9HFL - chains C and P of the 7 polymer chains in the assembly; structure by electron microscopy, 2.62 A resolution.

== Chain C ==
Name: Nuclear cap-binding protein subunit 1
Source organism: Homo sapiens
UniProtKB: Q09161 (NCBP1_HUMAN); residue numbers follow UniProt; this construct covers 1-790
Chain sequence (790 residues; numbered 1 to 790; the number before each row is that of its first residue):
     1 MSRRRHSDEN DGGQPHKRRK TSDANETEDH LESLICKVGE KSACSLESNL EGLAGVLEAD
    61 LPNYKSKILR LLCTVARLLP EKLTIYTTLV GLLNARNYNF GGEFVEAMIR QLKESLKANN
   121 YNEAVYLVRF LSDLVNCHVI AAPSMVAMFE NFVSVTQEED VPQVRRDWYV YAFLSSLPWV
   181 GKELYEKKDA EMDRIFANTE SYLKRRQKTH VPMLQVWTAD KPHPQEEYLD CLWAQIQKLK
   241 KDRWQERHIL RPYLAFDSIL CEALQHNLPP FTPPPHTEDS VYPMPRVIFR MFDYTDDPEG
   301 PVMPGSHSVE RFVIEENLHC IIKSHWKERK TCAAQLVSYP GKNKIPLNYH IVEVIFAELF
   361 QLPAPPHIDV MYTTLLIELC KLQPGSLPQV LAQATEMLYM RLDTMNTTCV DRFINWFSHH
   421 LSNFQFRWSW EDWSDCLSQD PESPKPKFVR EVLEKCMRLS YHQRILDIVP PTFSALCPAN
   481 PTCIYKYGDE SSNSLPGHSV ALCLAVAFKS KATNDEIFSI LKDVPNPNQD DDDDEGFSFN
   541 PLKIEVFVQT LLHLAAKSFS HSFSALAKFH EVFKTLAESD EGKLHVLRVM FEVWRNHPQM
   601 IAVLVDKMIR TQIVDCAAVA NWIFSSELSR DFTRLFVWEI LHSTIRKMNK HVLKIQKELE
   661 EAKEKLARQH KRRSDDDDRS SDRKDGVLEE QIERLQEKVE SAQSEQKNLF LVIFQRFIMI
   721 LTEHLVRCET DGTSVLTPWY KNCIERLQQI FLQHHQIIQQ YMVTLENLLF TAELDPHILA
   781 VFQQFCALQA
Unresolved in the structure: 1-24, 529-537, 675-684
UniProt features mapped onto this chain:
  - motif: Arg3 to Lys20 (Nuclear localization signal)
  - modified residue: Ser7 (Phosphoserine), Thr21 (Phosphothreonine), Ser22 (Phosphoserine), Ser201 (Phosphoserine), Lys204 (N6-acetyllysine), Lys698 (N6-acetyllysine)
  - cross-link: Lys684 (Glycyl lysine isopeptide (Lys-Gly) (interchain with G-Cter in SUMO2))

== Chain P ==
Name: Phosphorylated adapter RNA export protein
Source organism: Homo sapiens
UniProtKB: Q9H814 (PHAX_HUMAN); numbering as in UniProt (aligned over 1-394)
Chain sequence (394 residues; each row starts with the number of its first residue):
     1 MALEVGDMED GQLSDSDSDM TVAPSDRPLQ LPKVLGGDSA MRAFQNTATA CAPVSHYRAV
    61 ESVDSSEESF SDSDDDSCLW KRKRQKCFNP PPKPEPFQFG QSSQKPPVAG GKKINNIWGA
   121 VLQEQNQDAV ATELGILGME GTIDRSRQSE TYNYLLAKKL RKESQEHTKD LDKELDEYMH
   181 GGKKMGSKEE ENGQGHLKRK RPVKDRLGNR PEMNYKGRYE ITAEDSQEKV ADEISFRLQE
   241 PKKDLIARVV RIIGNKKAIE LLMETAEVEQ NGGLFIMNGS RRRTPGGVFL NLLKNTPSIS
   301 EEQIKDIFYI ENQKEYENKK AARKRRTQVL GKKMKQAIKS LNFQEDDDTS RETFASDTNE
   361 ALASLDESQE GHAEAKLEAE EAIEVDHSHD LDIF
Unresolved in the structure: 1-111, 163-394
Residues lining bound ligands: 7-methyl-gpppa (GTA; p1-7-methylguanosine-P3-adenosine-5',5'-triphosphate): Asp144, Ser146, Arg147, Glu150, Tyr152, Tyr154, Lys158
UniProt features mapped onto this chain:
  - region: Gly279 to Gly287 (Necessary for poly U RNA-binding and snRNA export)
  - motif: Lys81 to Arg84 (Nuclear localization signal), Val130 to Met139 (Nuclear export signal), Lys198 to Arg201 (Nuclear localization signal)
  - modified residue: Ala2 (N-acetylalanine), Ser14 (Phosphoserine), Ser16 (Phosphoserine), Ser65 (Phosphoserine), Ser66 (Phosphoserine), Ser69 (Phosphoserine), Ser73 (Phosphoserine), Ser226 (Phosphoserine), Thr296 (Phosphothreonine), Ser356 (Phosphoserine), Ser368 (Phosphoserine)
From the paper describing this entry:
  - mutagenesis - W118E: abolished binding to CBC
  - binding site for 7-methyl-gpppa: Arg147, Tyr152, Tyr154
  - mutagenesis - R147E/Y152E/Y154E, Y154A: unchanged binding to CBC
  - mutagenesis - R147E/Y152E/Y154E: abolished binding to the complex
  - mutagenesis - Y154A: abolished binding to CRM1-RanGTP
  - contacts within the chain: Glu133-Arg145
  - conformationally variable residues (order/disorder transition): Glu140 to Lys162
  - post-translational modification sites: Ser65, Ser69 (proposed by the authors, not directly observed)
  - mutagenesis - E9R: decreased binding to ARS2

== Interface between chain C and chain P ==
Contacting residue pairs (27; chain C residue first):
  Cys380(C) - Leu122(P)
  Lys381(C) - Leu122(P)
  Pro384(C) - Leu122(P)  hydrophobic
  Pro388(C) - Trp118(P)
  Pro388(C) - Gly119(P)
  Gln389(C) - Ile114(P)
  Gln389(C) - Asn115(P)
  Gln389(C) - Asn116(P)  hydrogen bond
  Gln389(C) - Gly119(P)
  Leu391(C) - Trp118(P)
  Ala392(C) - Asn115(P)
  Ala392(C) - Trp118(P)
  Thr395(C) - Trp118(P)
  Phe417(C) - Trp118(P)  hydrophobic
  His420(C) - Trp118(P)
  Leu421(C) - Trp118(P)
  Asn423(C) - Gln125(P)  hydrogen bond (backbone-side chain)
  Phe424(C) - Trp118(P)
  Phe424(C) - Val121(P)
  Gln425(C) - Glu124(P)
  Arg427(C) - Ile117(P)
  Arg427(C) - Trp118(P)  hydrogen bond (backbone-side chain)
  Arg427(C) - Val121(P)
  Trp428(C) - Ile117(P)
  Trp428(C) - Trp118(P)  hydrophobic
  Ser429(C) - Asn115(P)  hydrogen bond
  Ser429(C) - Ile117(P)
Other interface residues (no listed pair), chain C (19 interface residues in all): Asp296, Asp432
Other interface residues (no listed pair), chain P (11 interface residues in all): Lys112
The authors on this interface:
  - pairs named by the authors: Gln389(C)-Asn116(P) (hydrogen bond), Asn423(C)-Gln125(P) (hydrogen bond), Ser429(C)-Asn115(P) (hydrogen bond)
  - interface residues, chain P: Ile117(P), Trp118(P)

== Summary ==
19 residues of chain C face 11 of chain P across their interface; the contacts include 4 hydrogen bonds. Among
the polar pairs are Gln389(C)-Asn116(P), Asn423(C)-Gln125(P) and Arg427(C)-Trp118(P). The paper describes
hydrogen bonds between Gln389(C) and Asn116(P), Asn423(C) and Gln125(P) and Ser429(C) and Asn115(P). From the
paper: a binding site for 7-methyl-gpppa at Arg147(P), Tyr152(P) and Tyr154(P); W118E of chain P abolishes
binding to CBC; 4 substitutions were tested in all.
Chain C is Nuclear cap-binding protein subunit 1 and chain P is Phosphorylated adapter RNA export protein,
both from Homo sapiens; the structure, Cryo-EM structure of the human snRNA export complex comprising
CBC-PHAX-CRM1-RanGTP and capped-RNA, was determined by electron microscopy.
